PDB entry 6RI9 | electron microscopy, 3.70 A resolution | chains A and C of the 8 polymer chains in the assembly

Chain A:
Protein: DNA-directed RNA polymerase subunit alpha
From: Escherichia coli (strain K12)
Notes: EC 2.7.7.6
UniProt: P0A7Z4 (RPOA_ECOLI); residues 1-329 here = UniProt positions 1-329
Chain sequence (329 residues; row label = number of the first residue in the row):
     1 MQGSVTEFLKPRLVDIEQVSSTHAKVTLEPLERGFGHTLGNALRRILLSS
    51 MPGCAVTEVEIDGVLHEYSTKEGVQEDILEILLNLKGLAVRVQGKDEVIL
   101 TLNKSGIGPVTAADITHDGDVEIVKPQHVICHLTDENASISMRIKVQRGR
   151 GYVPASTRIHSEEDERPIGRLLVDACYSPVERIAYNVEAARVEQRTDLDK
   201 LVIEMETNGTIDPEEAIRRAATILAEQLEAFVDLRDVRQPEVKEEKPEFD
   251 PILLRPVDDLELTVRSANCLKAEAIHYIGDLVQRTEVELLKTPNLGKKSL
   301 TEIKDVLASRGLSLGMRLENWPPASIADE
Unresolved in the structure: 1-6, 235-329
Swiss-Prot annotation at these positions:
  - region: Glu162 to Glu165 (Required for interaction with Crp at class II promoters)
  - modified residue: Arg265 (ADP-ribosylarginine), Lys297 (N6-acetyllysine), Lys298 (N6-acetyllysine)
  - mutagenesis: Arg45 (R45C: In rpoA112; temperature-sensitive, blocks RNA polymerase assembly), Glu162 to Glu165 (5-fold decrease in CRP-class II promoter-dependent transcription), Glu165 (E165K: 5-fold decrease in CRP-class II promoter-dependent transcription), Arg191 (R191C: In rpoA101; temperature-sensitive)

Chain C:
Protein: DNA-directed RNA polymerase subunit beta
From: Escherichia coli (strain K12)
Notes: EC 2.7.7.6
UniProt: P0A8V2 (RPOB_ECOLI); numbering as in UniProt (aligned over 1-1342)
Chain sequence (1342 residues; row label = number of the first residue in the row):
     1 MVYSYTEKKRIRKDFGKRPQVLDVPYLLSIQLDSFQKFIEQDPEGQYGLE
    51 AAFRSVFPIQSYSGNSELQYVSYRLGEPVFDVQECQIRGVTYSAPLRVKL
   101 RLVIYEREAPEGTVKDIKEQEVYMGEIPLMTDNGTFVINGTERVIVSQLH
   151 RSPGVFFDSDKGKTHSSGKVLYNARIIPYRGSWLDFEFDPKDNLFVRIDR
   201 RRKLPATIILRALNYTTEQILDLFFEKVIFEIRDNKLQMELVPERLRGET
   251 ASFDIEANGKVYVEKGRRITARHIRQLEKDDVKLIEVPVEYIAGKVVAKD
   301 YIDESTGELICAANMELSLDLLAKLSQSGHKRIETLFTNDLDHGPYISET
   351 LRVDPTNDRLSALVEIYRMMRPGEPPTREAAESLFENLFFSEDRYDLSAV
   401 GRMKFNRSLLREEIEGSGILSKDDIIDVMKKLIDIRNGKGEVDDIDHLGN
   451 RRIRSVGEMAENQFRVGLVRVERAVKERLSLGDLDTLMPQDMINAKPISA
   501 AVKEFFGSSQLSQFMDQNNPLSEITHKRRISALGPGGLTRERAGFEVRDV
   551 HPTHYGRVCPIETPEGPNIGLINSLSVYAQTNEYGFLETPYRKVTDGVVT
   601 DEIHYLSAIEEGNYVIAQANSNLDEEGHFVEDLVTCRSKGESSLFSRDQV
   651 DYMDVSTQQVVSVGASLIPFLEHDDANRALMGANMQRQAVPTLRADKPLV
   701 GTGMERAVAVDSGVTAVAKRGGVVQYVDASRIVIKVNEDEMYPGEAGIDI
   751 YNLTKYTRSNQNTCINQMPCVSLGEPVERGDVLADGPSTDLGELALGQNM
   801 RVAFMPWNGYNFEDSILVSERVVQEDRFTTIHIQELACVSRDTKLGPEEI
   851 TADIPNVGEAALSKLDESGIVYIGAEVTGGDILVGKVTPKGETQLTPEEK
   901 LLRAIFGEKASDVKDSSLRVPNGVSGTVIDVQVFTRDGVEKDKRALEIEE
   951 MQLKQAKKDLSEELQILEAGLFSRIRAVLVAGGVEAEKLDKLPRDRWLEL
  1001 GLTDEEKQNQLEQLAEQYDELKHEFEKKLEAKRRKITQGDDLAPGVLKIV
  1051 KVYLAVKRRIQPGDKMAGRHGNKGVISKINPIEDMPYDENGTPVDIVLNP
  1101 LGVPSRMNIGQILETHLGMAAKGIGDKINAMLKQQQEVAKLREFIQRAYD
  1151 LGADVRQKVDLSTFSDEEVMRLAENLRKGMPIATPVFDGAKEAEIKELLK
  1201 LGDLPTSGQIRLYDGRTGEQFERPVTVGYMYMLKLNHLVDDKMHARSTGS
  1251 YSLVTQQPLGGKAQFGGQRFGEMEVWALEAYGAAYTLQEMLTVKSDDVNG
  1301 RTKMYKNIVDGNHQMEPGMPESFNVLLKEIRSLGINIELEDE
Unresolved in the structure: 1, 891-912
Swiss-Prot annotation at these positions:
  - modified residue (N6-acetyllysine): Lys1022, Lys1200
  - mutagenesis: Ile561 (I561S: Resistant to antibiotics salinamide A and B), Ile569 (I569S: Resistant to antibiotics salinamide A and B), Ala665 (A665E: Resistant to antibiotics salinamide A and B), Asp675 (D675A/G: Resistant to antibiotics salinamide A and B), Asn677 (N677H/K: Resistant to antibiotics salinamide A and B), Leu680 (L680M: Resistant to antibiotics salinamide A and B), Glu813 (E813K: Disrupts the enzyme's active center)

Interface between chain A and chain C:
Residue-residue contacts (47; chain A residue first):
  Asn41(A) with Gly1215(C); Arg1216(C), hydrogen bond (side chain-backbone); Thr1217(C), hydrogen bond (side chain-backbone); Gly1218(C)
  Arg44(A) with Glu1083(C); Tyr1087(C)
  Arg45(A) with Glu1083(C); Asp1084(C), salt bridge; Gly1215(C), hydrogen bond (side chain-backbone)
  Leu48(A) with Glu1083(C)
  Ser49(A) with Glu1083(C), hydrogen bond (backbone-side chain)
  Leu65(A) with Ile873(C)
  His66(A) with Ile929(C)
  Tyr68(A) with Tyr756(C); Ile929(C), hydrophobic; Ala1055(C), hydrophobic
  Thr70(A) with Ser730(C); Lys755(C)
  Glu72(A) with Asp728(C); Arg731(C), salt bridge
  Gly73(A) with Asp728(C)
  Val74(A) with Asp728(C); Ala729(C)
  Gln75(A) with Val727(C); Ala729(C)
  Asp77(A) with Ala729(C); Lys755(C), salt bridge; Tyr756(C)
  Leu79(A) with Leu693(C), hydrophobic
  Glu80(A) with Met768(C)
  Leu83(A) with Arg694(C)
  Lys86(A) with Gln824(C)
  Thr134(A) with Tyr726(C); Val727(C); Leu773(C)
  Tyr152(A) with Glu820(C); Val823(C); Gln824(C)
  Ser156(A) with Arg1059(C)
  Ile159(A) with Glu876(C)
  Arg166(A) with Glu876(C), salt bridge
  Ile168(A) with Gly874(C)
  Cys176(A) with Gln824(C)
  Glu181(A) with Arg821(C)
  Arg182(A) with Asn1090(C), hydrogen bond (side chain-backbone)
  Ile183(A) with Gly1091(C)
  Tyr185(A) with Tyr1087(C)
Also at the interface, not in a pair above, chain A (36 interface residues in all): Glu67, Lys71, Glu76, Pro154, Glu165, Leu172, Ala184
Also at the interface, not in a pair above, chain C (46 interface residues in all): Asn766, Val771, Glu825, Asp826, Ile831, Ser863, Lys864, Tyr872, Ala875, Thr927, Lys958, Val1056, Lys1057, Ile1082, Thr1092

Summary:
The interface between chain A and chain C involves 36 residues on one side and 46 on the other, with 5
hydrogen bonds and 4 salt bridges. Polar contacts include Arg45(A)-Asp1084(C), Glu72(A)-Arg731(C) and
Asp77(A)-Lys755(C).
Chain A is DNA-directed RNA polymerase subunit alpha and chain C is DNA-directed RNA polymerase subunit beta,
both from Escherichia coli (strain K12); the structure, Cryo-EM structure of E. coli RNA polymerase
backtracked elongation complex in non-swiveled state, was determined by electron microscopy, deposited
together with 6RH3, 6RI7, 6RIN and 6RIP.
